1MCD - chains A and P of the 3 polymer chains in the assembly; structure by X-ray diffraction.

Chain A:
Molecule: Immunoglobulin lambda-1 light chain
Organism: Homo sapiens
UniProt: P0DOX8 (IGL1_HUMAN); residues 2-216 here = UniProt positions 2-216
Sequence (216 residues; numbered 1 to 216; the number before each row is that of its first residue):
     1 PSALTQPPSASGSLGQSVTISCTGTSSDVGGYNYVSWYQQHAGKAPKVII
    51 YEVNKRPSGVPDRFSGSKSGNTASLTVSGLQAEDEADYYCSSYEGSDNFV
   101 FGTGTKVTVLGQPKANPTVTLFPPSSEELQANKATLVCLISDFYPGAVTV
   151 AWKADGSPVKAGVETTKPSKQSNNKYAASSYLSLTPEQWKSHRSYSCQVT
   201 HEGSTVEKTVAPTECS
Construct notes: expression tag (1)
Disulfides: Cys22-Cys90, Cys138-Cys197

Chain P:
Molecule: Peptide N-acetyl-D-phe-B-ala-L-his-D-pro-NH2
Sequence (6 residues; row label = number of the first residue in the row; numbering starts at 0):
     0 XFAHPX
Modified / non-standard residues: ACE (acetyl group) at position 0, NH2 (amino group) at position 5; Phe1 (D-phenylalanine; DPN); Ala2 (beta-alanine; BAL); Pro4 (D-proline; DPR)

Interface between chain A and chain P:
Pairs across the interface (9):
  Ser36(A) with ACE_0(P)
  Tyr38(A) with ACE_0(P)
  Tyr93(A) with Pro4(P); NH2_5(P)
  Asp97(A) with Pro4(P); NH2_5(P)
  Phe99(A) with ACE_0(P); Phe1(P); His3(P)
Also at the interface, not in a pair above, chain A (7 interface residues in all): Ser91, Phe101

Overview:
7 residues of chain A and 5 residues of chain P are in contact.
Chain A is Immunoglobulin lambda-1 light chain (Homo sapiens) and chain P is Peptide
N-acetyl-D-phe-B-ala-L-his-D-pro-NH2; the structure, Principles and pitfalls in designing site directed
peptide ligands, was determined by X-ray diffraction together with 1MCB, 1MCC, 1MCE, 1MCF, 1MCH, 1MCI and 4
further entries from the same study.
